PDB entry 6MIY | X-ray diffraction, 2.75 A resolution | chains C and D of the 4 polymer chains in the assembly

[Chain C]
Name: T cell receptor alpha variable 11, T cell receptor alpha joining 18, Human nkt tcr alpha chain, CHIMERIC PROTEIN
Source organism: Mus musculus
UniProtKB: chimeric construct of A0A0B4J1J9, K7N5M3: residues 1-92 from A0A0B4J1J9 (A0A0B4J1J9_MOUSE) positions 22-113 (UniProt number = residue number + 21); residues 114-208 from K7N5M3 positions 116-210 (UniProt number = residue number + 2)
Sequence (209 residues; each row starts with the number of its first residue; numbering starts at 0):
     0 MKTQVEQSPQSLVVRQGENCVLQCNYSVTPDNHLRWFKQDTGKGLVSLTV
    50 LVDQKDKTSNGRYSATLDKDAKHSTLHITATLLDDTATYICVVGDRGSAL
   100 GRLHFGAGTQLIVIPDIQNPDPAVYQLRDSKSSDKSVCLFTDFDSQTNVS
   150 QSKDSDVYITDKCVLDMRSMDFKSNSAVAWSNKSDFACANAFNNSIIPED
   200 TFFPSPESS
Disordered / not traced: 0-1, 182-184, 205-208
Differences from the reference sequence: initiating methionine (0); linker (113)
Disulfides: Cys23-Cys90, Cys137-Cys187
Bound ions: Na+: Asp120, Tyr124
Residues lining bound ligands: JTV (N-{(2S,3S,4R)-1-[(4-O-benzyl-alpha-D-galactopyranosyl)oxy]-3,4-dihydroxyoctadecan-2-yl}hexacosanamide): Pro29, Asn31, Val51, Lys68, Asp94, Arg95, Gly96

[Chain D]
Name: Beta-chain, T cell receptor chain, T cell receptor beta constant 2, CHIMERIC PROTEIN
Source organism: Mus musculus
UniProtKB: chimeric construct of A2NTY6, A0N8J3, A0A5B9: residues 0-94 from A2NTY6 (A2NTY6_MOUSE) positions 29-123 (UniProt number = residue number + 29); residues 99-130 from A0N8J3 positions 96-127 (UniProt number = residue number - 3); residues 131-240 from A0A5B9 positions 19-128 (UniProt number = residue number - 112)
Sequence (241 residues; each row starts with the number of its first residue; numbering starts at 0):
     0 MEAAVTQSPRNKVAVTGGKVTLSCNQTNNHNNMYWYRQDTGHGLRLIHYS
    50 YGAGSTEKGDIPDGYKASRPSQENFSLILELATPSQTSVYFCASGDEGYT
   100 QYFGPGTRLLVLEDLRNVTPPKVSLFEPSKAEISHTQKATLVCLATGFYP
   150 DHVELSWWVNGKEVHSGVCTDPQPLKEQPALNDSRYSLSSRLRVSATFWQ
   200 NPRNHFRCQVQFYGLSENDEWTQDRAKPVTQIVSAEAWGRA
Disordered / not traced: 0
Differences from the reference sequence: linker (95-98, 130); variant Cys168 (Ser56 in A0A5B9), Ser186 (Cys74 in A0A5B9)
Disulfides: Cys23-Cys91, Cys142-Cys207
Bound ions: Na+ near Val163 (its only coordinating residue here)

[How chain C and chain D interact]
Disulfides between the chains: Cys162(C)-Cys168(D)
Pairs across the interface (91; chain C residue first):
  Asn31(C) - Tyr98(D)
  His32(C) - Tyr98(D)
  Arg34(C) - Tyr98(D)
  Arg34(C) - Thr99(D)  hydrogen bond
  Phe36(C) - Phe102(D)  hydrophobic
  Gln38(C) - Gln37(D)  hydrogen bond
  Gln38(C) - Phe90(D)
  Gly41(C) - Arg107(D)
  Lys42(C) - Phe90(D)
  Gly43(C) - Phe90(D)
  Leu44(C) - Leu43(D)  hydrophobic
  Leu44(C) - Phe102(D)  hydrophobic
  Val51(C) - Tyr98(D)
  Ile89(C) - Gln37(D)
  Arg95(C) - Tyr98(D)
  Gly96(C) - Tyr98(D)
  Ser97(C) - Glu96(D)
  Ser97(C) - Gly97(D)
  Ser97(C) - Tyr98(D)
  Ala98(C) - Asn31(D)
  Ala98(C) - Tyr33(D)
  Ala98(C) - Asp95(D)
  Ala98(C) - Glu96(D)  hydrogen bond (backbone-backbone)
  Ala98(C) - Gly97(D)  hydrogen bond (backbone-backbone)
  Arg101(C) - Tyr48(D)  hydrogen bond
  Arg101(C) - Asp59(D)  salt bridge
  Leu102(C) - Tyr35(D)
  Leu102(C) - Gln100(D)
  Phe104(C) - Gly42(D)
  Phe104(C) - Leu43(D)
  Phe104(C) - Phe102(D)  hydrophobic
  Gly105(C) - Gly42(D)
  Ala106(C) - His41(D)
  Ala106(C) - Gly42(D)
  Asp120(C) - His134(D)  salt bridge
  Tyr124(C) - Ser128(D)
  Tyr124(C) - Ala130(D)  hydrophobic
  Tyr124(C) - Glu131(D)
  Tyr124(C) - His134(D)
  Gln125(C) - Ser128(D)
  Leu126(C) - Phe125(D)
  Leu126(C) - Glu126(D)
  Leu126(C) - Thr139(D)
  Leu126(C) - Val141(D)  hydrophobic
  Arg127(C) - Phe125(D)
  Arg127(C) - Glu126(D)  hydrogen bond (backbone-backbone)
  Asp128(C) - Ser123(D)  hydrogen bond
  Asp128(C) - Leu124(D)
  Asp128(C) - Phe125(D)
  Ser129(C) - Leu124(D)  hydrogen bond (backbone-backbone)
  Ser129(C) - Glu126(D)
  Ser129(C) - Glu235(D)  hydrogen bond (side chain-backbone)
  Ser129(C) - Ala236(D)
  Ser135(C) - Phe125(D)
  Val136(C) - Phe125(D)  hydrophobic
  Val136(C) - Leu143(D)  hydrophobic
  Leu138(C) - Thr139(D)
  Thr140(C) - Arg192(D)
  Asp141(C) - Arg192(D)  salt bridge
  Tyr157(C) - Leu174(D)  hydrophobic
  Tyr157(C) - Glu176(D)  hydrogen bond (side chain-backbone)
  Thr159(C) - Asp170(D)
  Thr159(C) - Ser188(D)
  Thr159(C) - Arg190(D)  hydrogen bond
  Asp160(C) - Arg190(D)
  Cys162(C) - Cys168(D)  disulfide
  Cys162(C) - Thr169(D)
  Val163(C) - Cys168(D)
  Leu164(C) - Val167(D)
  Leu164(C) - Cys168(D)  hydrophobic
  Leu164(C) - Arg192(D)
  Asp165(C) - Ser165(D)
  Asp165(C) - Gly166(D)  hydrogen bond (backbone-backbone)
  Met166(C) - Lys137(D)
  Met166(C) - Ser165(D)
  Met166(C) - Arg192(D)
  Met166(C) - Val193(D)
  Met166(C) - Ser194(D)
  Arg167(C) - Ser165(D)  hydrogen bond (backbone-side chain)
  Met169(C) - Ser194(D)
  Phe171(C) - Lys137(D)
  Phe171(C) - Arg192(D)
  Ser173(C) - Arg192(D)  hydrogen bond
  Ser175(C) - Arg190(D)  hydrogen bond
  Ala176(C) - Arg190(D)
  Val177(C) - Arg190(D)
  Trp179(C) - Leu143(D)  hydrophobic
  Trp179(C) - Leu174(D)  hydrophobic
  Trp179(C) - Ser186(D)
  Phe201(C) - His134(D)
  Pro203(C) - Ala130(D)  hydrophobic
Also at the interface, not in a pair above, chain C (56 interface residues in all): Val49, Leu99, Lys130, Lys134, Ile158, Ser168
Also at the interface, not in a pair above, chain D (56 interface residues in all): Gly40, Leu45, Tyr50, Pro104, Pro127, Thr135, Lys175, Gln177, Ser233, Ala234

[Summary]
The chain C/chain D interface involves 56 residues from each chain; the contacts include 1 disulfide bond, 15
hydrogen bonds and 3 salt bridges. Among the polar pairs are Arg101(C)-Asp59(D), Asp120(C)-His134(D) and
Asp141(C)-Arg192(D). Chain C binds compound JTV.
Here chain C is T cell receptor alpha variable 11, T cell receptor alpha joining 18, Human nkt tcr alpha
chain, CHIMERIC PROTEIN and chain D is Beta-chain, T cell receptor chain, T cell receptor beta constant 2,
CHIMERIC PROTEIN, both from Mus musculus. Entry 6MIY (Crystal structure of the mCD1d/xxa (JJ239)/iNKTCR
ternary complex) was determined by X-ray diffraction (same publication as 6MIV, 6MJ4, 6MJ6, 6MJA, 6MJI, 6MJJ
and 6MJQ).
